PDB entry 8OIZ | X-ray diffraction, 2.50 A resolution | chains A and B

Chain A:
Protein: DNA damage-binding protein 1
Source organism: Homo sapiens
Reference sequence: Q16531 (DDB1_HUMAN); numbering as in UniProt (aligned over 1-1140)
Amino-acid sequence (1148 residues; numbered 1 to 1148; the number before each row is that of its first residue):
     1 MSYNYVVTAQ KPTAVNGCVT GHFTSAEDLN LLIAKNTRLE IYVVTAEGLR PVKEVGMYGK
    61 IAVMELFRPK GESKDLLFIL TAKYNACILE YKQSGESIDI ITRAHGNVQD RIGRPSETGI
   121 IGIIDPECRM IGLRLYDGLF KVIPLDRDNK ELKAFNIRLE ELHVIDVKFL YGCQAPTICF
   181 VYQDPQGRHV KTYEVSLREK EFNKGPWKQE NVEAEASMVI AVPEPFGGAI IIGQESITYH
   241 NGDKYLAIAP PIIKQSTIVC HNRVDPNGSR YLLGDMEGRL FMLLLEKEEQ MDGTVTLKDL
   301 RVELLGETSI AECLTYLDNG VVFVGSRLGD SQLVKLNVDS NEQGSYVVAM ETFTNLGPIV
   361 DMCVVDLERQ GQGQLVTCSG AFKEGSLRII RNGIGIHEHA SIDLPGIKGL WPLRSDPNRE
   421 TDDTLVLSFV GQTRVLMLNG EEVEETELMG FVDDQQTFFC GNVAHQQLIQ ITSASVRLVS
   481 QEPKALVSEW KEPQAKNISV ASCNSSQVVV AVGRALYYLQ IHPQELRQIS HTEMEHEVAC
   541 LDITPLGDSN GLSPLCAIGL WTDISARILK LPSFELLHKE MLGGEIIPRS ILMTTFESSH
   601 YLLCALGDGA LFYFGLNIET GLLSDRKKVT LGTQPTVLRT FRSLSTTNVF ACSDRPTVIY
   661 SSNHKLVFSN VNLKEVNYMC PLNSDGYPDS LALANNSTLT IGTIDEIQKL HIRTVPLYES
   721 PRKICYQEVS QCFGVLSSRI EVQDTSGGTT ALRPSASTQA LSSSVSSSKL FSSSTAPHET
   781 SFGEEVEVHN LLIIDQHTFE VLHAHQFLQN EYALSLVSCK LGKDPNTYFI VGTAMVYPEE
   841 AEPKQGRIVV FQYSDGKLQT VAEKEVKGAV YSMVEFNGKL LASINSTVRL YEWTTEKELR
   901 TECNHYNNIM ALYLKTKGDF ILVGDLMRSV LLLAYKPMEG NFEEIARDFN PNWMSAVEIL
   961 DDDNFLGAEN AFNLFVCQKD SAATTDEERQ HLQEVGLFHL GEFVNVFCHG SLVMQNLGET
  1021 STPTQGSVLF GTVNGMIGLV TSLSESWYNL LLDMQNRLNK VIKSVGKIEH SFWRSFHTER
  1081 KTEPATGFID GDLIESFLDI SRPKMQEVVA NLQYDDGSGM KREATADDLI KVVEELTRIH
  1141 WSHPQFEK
Not modelled in the structure: 289-294, 339-340, 547-548, 748, 769-781, 1015-1022
Differences from the reference sequence: expression tag (1141-1148)
Swiss-Prot annotation at these positions:
  - modified residue: Ser2 (N-acetylserine), Lys1067 (N6-acetyllysine), Thr1125 (Phosphothreonine)
  - cross-link: Lys1121 (Glycyl lysine isopeptide (Lys-Gly) (interchain with G-Cter in SUMO2))
  - natural variant: Asp184 to Gln186 (deletion: In WHIKERS), Arg188 (R188Q: In WHIKERS; R188W: In WHIKERS), Glu213 (E213K: In WHIKERS), Phe429 (F429V: In WHIKERS)
  - mutagenesis: Tyr316 to Asn319 (Impairs interaction with DDA1), Glu537 (E537A: Slightly impairs interaction with CUL4A), Trp561 (W561A: Strongly impairs interaction with CUL4A), Glu840 to Glu842 (Impairs interaction with AMBRA1, DTL, DET1, DCAF1, DCAF5, DCAF11 and DCAF8), Met910 to Tyr913 (Impairs interaction with AMBRA1, DTL and DCAF5), Trp953 (W953A: Impairs interaction with AMBRA1, ERCC8, DCAF5 and DCAF11)

Chain B:
Protein: Protein cereblon
Source organism: Homo sapiens
Reference sequence: Q96SW2 (CRBN_HUMAN); residue numbers follow UniProt; this construct covers 40-442
Amino-acid sequence (407 residues; numbered 36 to 442; the number before each row is that of its first residue):
    36 GPHMEAKKPN IINFDTSLPT SHTYLGADME EFHGRTLHDD DSCQVIPVLP QVMMILIPGQ
    96 TLPLQLFHPQ EVSMVRNLIQ KDRTFAVLAY SNVQEREAQF GTTAEIYAYR EEQDFGIEIV
   156 KVKAIGRQRF KVLELRTQSD GIQQAKVQIL PECVLPSTMS AVQLESLNKC QIFPSKPVSR
   216 EDQCSYKWWQ KYQKRKFHCA NLTSWPRWLY SLYDAETLMD RIKKQLREWD ENLKDDSLPS
   276 NPIDFSYRVA ACLPIDDVLR IQLLKIGSAI QRLRCELDIM NKCTSLCCKQ CQETEITTKN
   336 EIFSLSLCGP MAAYVNPHGY VHETLTVYKA CNLNLIGRPS TEHSWFPGYA WTVAQCKICA
   396 SHIGWKFTAT KKDMSPQKFW GLTRSALLPT IPDTEDEISP DKVILCL
Not modelled in the structure: 36-43, 213-219, 268-270, 429-438
Differences from the reference sequence: expression tag (36-39)
Swiss-Prot annotation at these positions:
  - binding site (Zn(2+)): Cys323, Cys326, Cys391, Cys394
  - binding site ((S)-thalidomide): His378, Trp380, Trp386
  - natural variant: Cys391 (C391R: In MRT2)
  - mutagenesis: Tyr384 (Y384A: Abolishes thalidomide-binding without affecting DCX protein ligase complex activity; when associated with A-386), Trp386 (W386A: Abolishes thalidomide-binding without affecting DCX protein ligase complex activity; when associated with A-384 ...), Arg419 to Leu442 (Fails to rescue increased BK channel activity and decreased probability of neurotransmission in a mouse hippocampal neuron model)
Metal / ion sites: Zn2+: Cys323, Cys326, Cys391, Cys394
Ligand contacts: S-Pomalidomide (Y70): Val350, Asn351, Pro352, His353, His357, Glu377, His378, Ser379, Trp380, Trp386, Trp400, Phe402

Interface between chain A and chain B:
Contacting residue pairs - 81 pairs, chain A then chain B:
  Glu117(A) with Gln206(B)
  Thr118(A) with Asn203(B); Ile207(B)
  His163(A) with Ile207(B)
  Val164(A) with Ile207(B)
  Ile165(A) with Lys204(B); Ile207(B), hydrophobic
  Gln183(A) with Ile207(B); Phe208(B), hydrogen bond (side chain-backbone); Pro209(B)
  Arg188(A) with Ile207(B), hydrogen bond (side chain-backbone)
  Ala214(A) with Pro209(B)
  Glu215(A) with Pro209(B)
  Ser217(A) with Lys204(B)
  Met218(A) with Lys204(B)
  Val259(A) with Ser201(B)
  Glu312(A) with Leu199(B); Glu200(B), hydrogen bond (side chain-backbone); Ser201(B), hydrogen bond
  Arg327(A) with Leu199(B)
  Leu328(A) with Leu237(B), hydrophobic
  Pro358(A) with Leu237(B), hydrophobic
  Val360(A) with Asn236(B); Thr238(B); Ser239(B)
  Phe382(A) with His233(B); Asn236(B)
  Arg722(A) with Asn236(B), hydrogen bond (side chain-backbone); Thr238(B), hydrogen bond (side chain-backbone); Ser239(B)
  Lys723(A) with Ser239(B), hydrogen bond (side chain-backbone)
  Tyr812(A) with Pro241(B); Trp243(B)
  Val836(A) with Trp243(B)
  Pro838(A) with Gln225(B)
  Ala841(A) with Leu247(B); Arg256(B)
  Glu842(A) with Arg256(B)
  Pro843(A) with Trp243(B), hydrophobic
  Ala869(A) with Trp243(B), hydrophobic
  Tyr871(A) with Trp240(B); Trp243(B)
  Asn908(A) with Leu440(B); Cys441(B); Leu442(B), hydrogen bond (backbone-backbone)
  Ile909(A) with Leu442(B)
  Met910(A) with Leu244(B), hydrophobic; Leu247(B), hydrophobic; Tyr248(B); Arg309(B)
  Leu912(A) with Trp240(B)
  Tyr913(A) with Trp240(B), hydrogen bond
  Asp925(A) with Tyr248(B); Leu442(B)
  Leu926(A) with Thr193(B); Trp240(B); Tyr245(B), hydrophobic; Tyr248(B), hydrophobic
  Met927(A) with Leu190(B), hydrophobic; Tyr248(B), hydrophobic; Ser303(B); Ile305(B), hydrophobic; Gln306(B)
  Ser929(A) with Gln306(B)
  Pro951(A) with Cys188(B), hydrogen bond (backbone-side chain); Leu190(B); Ser303(B); Gln306(B)
  Asn952(A) with Leu190(B)
  Trp953(A) with Leu190(B); Pro191(B), hydrogen bond (side chain-backbone); Ser192(B); Thr193(B); Tyr248(B); Ile305(B), hydrophobic
  Phe972(A) with Ala196(B)
  Phe1003(A) with Thr238(B)
  Asn1005(A) with Leu237(B), hydrogen bond (side chain-backbone); Thr238(B); Ser239(B), hydrogen bond (backbone-side chain)
  Val1033(A) with Leu237(B)
Interface residues without a listed pair, chain A (52 interface residues in all): Gly119, Met276, Ala381, Glu787, Leu814, Ala834, Ser872, Asn970
Interface residues without a listed pair, chain B (43 interface residues in all): Ser195, Val197, Leu202, Cys205, Ser210, Ala235, Arg242

Overview:
52 residues of chain A face 43 of chain B across their interface; the contacts include 13 hydrogen bonds.
Polar pairs include Gln183(A)-Phe208(B), Arg188(A)-Ile207(B) and Glu312(A)-Glu200(B). Ligands of chain B:
S-Pomalidomide.
Here chain A is DNA damage-binding protein 1 and chain B is Protein cereblon, both from Homo sapiens. Entry
8OIZ (Crystal structure of human CRBN-DDB1 in complex with Pomalidomide) was determined by X-ray diffraction,
deposited together with 8OJH.
